Entry 7A98 (electron microscopy, 5.40 A resolution (low resolution: residue-level contacts below are approximate; hydrogen-bond / salt-bridge calls are withheld)); this record covers chains A and B of the 6 polymer chains in the assembly.

== Chain A (and B) ==
Molecule: Spike glycoprotein
Source organism: Severe acute respiratory syndrome coronavirus 2
Notes: chain B of this document is another copy of the same molecule, construct and numbering; everything in this record applies to it too
UniProt: P0DTC2 (SPIKE_SARS2); residues 1-1208 here = UniProt positions 1-1208
Sequence (1287 residues; numbered -30 to 1256; the number before each row is that of its first residue; numbers below 1 keep their minus sign (Met-30 is residue -30)):
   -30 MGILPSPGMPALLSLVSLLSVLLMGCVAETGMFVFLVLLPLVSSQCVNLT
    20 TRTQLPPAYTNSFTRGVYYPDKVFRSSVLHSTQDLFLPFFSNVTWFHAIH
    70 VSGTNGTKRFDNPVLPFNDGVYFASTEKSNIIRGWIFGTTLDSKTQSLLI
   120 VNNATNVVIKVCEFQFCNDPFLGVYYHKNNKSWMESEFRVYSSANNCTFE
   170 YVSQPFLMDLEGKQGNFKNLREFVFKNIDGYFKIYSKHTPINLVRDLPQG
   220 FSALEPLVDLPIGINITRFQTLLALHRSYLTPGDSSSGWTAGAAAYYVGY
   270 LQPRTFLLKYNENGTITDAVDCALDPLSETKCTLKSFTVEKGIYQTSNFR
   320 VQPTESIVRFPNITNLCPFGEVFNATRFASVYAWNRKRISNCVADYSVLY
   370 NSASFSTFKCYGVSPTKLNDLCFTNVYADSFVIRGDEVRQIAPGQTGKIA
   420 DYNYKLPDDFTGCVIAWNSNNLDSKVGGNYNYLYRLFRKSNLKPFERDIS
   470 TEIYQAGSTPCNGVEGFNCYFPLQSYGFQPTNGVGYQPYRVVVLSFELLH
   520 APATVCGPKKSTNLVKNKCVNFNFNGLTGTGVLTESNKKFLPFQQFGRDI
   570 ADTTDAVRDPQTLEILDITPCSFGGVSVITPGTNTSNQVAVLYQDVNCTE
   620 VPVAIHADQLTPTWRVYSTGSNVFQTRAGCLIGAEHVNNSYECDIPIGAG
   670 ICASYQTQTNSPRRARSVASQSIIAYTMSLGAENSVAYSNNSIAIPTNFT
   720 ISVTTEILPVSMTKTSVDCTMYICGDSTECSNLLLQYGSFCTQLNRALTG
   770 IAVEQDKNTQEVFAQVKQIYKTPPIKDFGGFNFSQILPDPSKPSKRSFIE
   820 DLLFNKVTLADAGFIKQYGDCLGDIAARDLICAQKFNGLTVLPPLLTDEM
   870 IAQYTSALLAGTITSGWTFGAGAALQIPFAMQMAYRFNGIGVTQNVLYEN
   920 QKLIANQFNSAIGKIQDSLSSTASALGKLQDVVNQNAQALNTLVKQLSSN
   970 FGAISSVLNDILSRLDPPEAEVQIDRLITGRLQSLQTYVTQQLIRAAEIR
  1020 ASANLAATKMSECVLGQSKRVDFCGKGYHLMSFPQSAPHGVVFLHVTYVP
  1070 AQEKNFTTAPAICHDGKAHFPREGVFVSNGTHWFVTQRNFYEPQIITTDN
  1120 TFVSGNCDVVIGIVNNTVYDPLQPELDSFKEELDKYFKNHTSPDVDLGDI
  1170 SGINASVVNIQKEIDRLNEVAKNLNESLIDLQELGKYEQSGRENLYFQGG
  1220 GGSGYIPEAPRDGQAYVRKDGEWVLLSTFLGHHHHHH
Unresolved in the structure: -30 to 13, 71-75, 618-640, 677-688, 828-851, 941-943, 1147-1256
Sequence notes: initiating methionine (-30); expression tag (-29 to 0, 1209-1256); engineered mutation Pro986 (Lys in P0DTC2), Pro987 (Val in P0DTC2)
Disulfides: Cys15-Cys136, Cys131-Cys166, Cys291-Cys301, Cys336-Cys361, Cys379-Cys432, Cys391-Cys525, Cys480-Cys488, Cys538-Cys590, Cys617-Cys649, Cys662-Cys671, Cys738-Cys760, Cys743-Cys749, Cys1032-Cys1043, Cys1082-Cys1126
Swiss-Prot annotation at these positions:
  - region: Asn280 to Cys301 (Putative superantigen), Arg403 to Asp405 (Integrin-binding motif), Asn448 to Phe456 (Immunodominant HLA epitope recognized by the CD8+), Pro681 to Ala684 (Putative superantigen), Ser816 to Tyr837 (Fusion peptide 1), Lys835 to Phe855 (Fusion peptide 2), Asp1163 to Glu1202 (Heptad repeat 2)
  - site (Cleavage): Arg685, Ser686, Arg815, Ser816
  - glycosylation: Asn17 (N-linked (GlcNAc...) (complex) asparagine), Asn61 (N-linked (GlcNAc...) (hybrid) asparagine), Asn74 (N-linked (GlcNAc...) (complex) asparagine), Asn122 (N-linked (GlcNAc...) (hybrid) asparagine), Asn149 (N-linked (GlcNAc...) (complex) asparagine), Asn165 (N-linked (GlcNAc...) (complex) asparagine), Asn234 (N-linked (GlcNAc...) (high mannose) asparagine), Asn282 (N-linked (GlcNAc...) (complex) asparagine), Thr323 (O-linked (GalNAc) threonine), Ser325 (O-linked (HexNAc...) serine), Asn331 (N-linked (GlcNAc...) (complex) asparagine), Asn343 (N-linked (GlcNAc...) (complex) asparagine), Asn603 (N-linked (GlcNAc...) (hybrid) asparagine), Asn616 (N-linked (GlcNAc...) (complex) asparagine), Asn657 (N-linked (GlcNAc...) (complex) asparagine), Thr676 (O-linked (GlcNAc...) threonine), Thr678 (O-linked (GlcNAc...) threonine), Asn709 (N-linked (GlcNAc...) (high mannose) asparagine), Asn717 (N-linked (GlcNAc...) (hybrid) asparagine), Asn801 (N-linked (GlcNAc...) (hybrid) asparagine) and 6 more in UniProt
  - natural variant: Leu5 (L5F: In strain: Iota/B.1.526), Ser13 (S13I: In strain: Epsilon/B.1.427/B.1.429), Leu18 (L18F: In strain: Beta/B.1.351, Gamma/P.1 and 1 more), Thr19 (T19I: In strain: Omicron/BQ.1.1, Omicron/XBB.1.5 and 1 more; T19R: In strain: Delta/B.1.617.2, Omicron/BA.2 and 4 more), Thr20 (T20N: In strain: Gamma/P.1), Leu24 to Ala27 (sequence variant, change not given here; In strain: Omicron/BA.2, Omicron/BA.2.12.1 and 6 more), Pro26 (P26S: In strain: Gamma/P.1), Gln52 (Q52H: In strain: Omicron/EG.5.1), Ala67 (A67V: In strain: Eta/B.1.525, Omicron/BA.1), His69 to Val70 (deletion: In strain: Alpha/B.1.1.7, Eta/B.1.525 and 5 more), Gly75 (G75V: In strain: Lambda/C.37), Thr76 (T76I: In strain: Lambda/C.37), 82 further natural variant entries in UniProt
  - mutagenesis: His69 to Val70 (Increased incorporation of cleaved spike into virions), Asn121 (N121Q: Partial loss of biliverdin affinity), Arg190 (R190K: Partial loss of biliverdin affinity), Asn234 (N234Q: Increased resistance to neutralizing antibodies), Asn331 (N331Q: Reduced viral infectivity), Asn343 (N343Q: Reduced viral infectivity), Leu452 (L452R: Increased resistance to neutralizing antibodies. Decreases HLA binding to NF9 epitope. Increased binding affinity to human ACE2), Tyr453 (Y453F: Decreased HLA binding to NF9 epitope. Increased binding affinity to human ACE2), Ala475 (A475V: Increased resistance to neutralizing antibodies), Val483 (V483A: Increased resistance to neutralizing antibodies), Glu484 (E484D: Increased replication in human TMEM106B overexpressing cells), Phe490 (F490L: Increased resistance to neutralizing antibodies and human covalescent sera neutralization), 14 further mutagenesis entries in UniProt

== Interface between chain A and chain B ==
Residue-residue contacts (101; chain A residue first):
  Asn317(A) - Asp737(B)
  Arg319(A) - Asp737(B)
  Arg357(A) - Thr167(B)
  Asn360(A) - Phe168(B)
  Pro521(A) - Pro230(B)
  Pro521(A) - Gly232(B)
  Phe559(A) - Phe43(B)
  Phe562(A) - Lys41(B)
  Gln563(A) - Lys41(B)
  Gln563(A) - Val42(B)
  Gln563(A) - Phe43(B)
  Gln564(A) - Lys41(B)
  Phe565(A) - Val42(B)
  Phe565(A) - Phe43(B)
  Gly566(A) - Phe43(B)
  Arg567(A) - Phe43(B)
  Arg567(A) - Arg44(B)
  Asp568(A) - Ser45(B)
  Asp568(A) - Ala852(B)
  Asp571(A) - Arg44(B)
  Asp571(A) - Val47(B)
  Ile587(A) - Phe855(B)
  Thr588(A) - Phe855(B)
  Pro589(A) - Phe855(B)
  Ser591(A) - Lys854(B)
  Phe592(A) - Lys854(B)
  Phe592(A) - Phe855(B)
  Gly667(A) - Pro863(B)
  Ala668(A) - Pro863(B)
  Ala668(A) - Leu864(B)
  Ala668(A) - Thr866(B)
  Gly669(A) - Leu864(B)
  Gly669(A) - Thr866(B)
  Met697(A) - Met869(B)
  Leu699(A) - Ile788(B)
  Leu699(A) - Met869(B)
  Leu699(A) - Gln872(B)
  Leu699(A) - Tyr873(B)
  Gly700(A) - Ile788(B)
  Ala701(A) - Ile788(B)
  Glu702(A) - Ile788(B)
  Asn703(A) - Ile788(B)
  Asn703(A) - Tyr789(B)
  Ser704(A) - Lys790(B)
  Val705(A) - Gln895(B)
  Tyr707(A) - Pro792(B)
  Tyr707(A) - Ile794(B)
  Tyr707(A) - Asp796(B)
  Tyr707(A) - Ile896(B)
  Tyr707(A) - Pro897(B)
  Tyr707(A) - Phe898(B)
  Ser708(A) - Pro897(B)
  Asn709(A) - Pro897(B)
  Ser711(A) - Pro897(B)
  Ile712(A) - Gln895(B)
  Ala713(A) - Leu894(B)
  Ala713(A) - Gln895(B)
  Pro715(A) - Leu894(B)
  Gln957(A) - Arg765(B)
  Thr961(A) - Gln762(B)
  Lys964(A) - Ser758(B)
  Gln965(A) - Ser758(B)
  Gln965(A) - Gln762(B)
  Ser968(A) - Gln755(B)
  Ser968(A) - Ser758(B)
  Asn969(A) - Gln755(B)
  Phe970(A) - Gln755(B)
  Phe970(A) - Tyr756(B)
  Phe970(A) - Phe759(B)
  Gly971(A) - Gln755(B)
  Arg995(A) - Asp994(B)
  Gly999(A) - Phe759(B)
  Gln1002(A) - Phe759(B)
  Gln1002(A) - Gln1005(B)
  Ser1003(A) - Phe759(B)
  Thr1006(A) - Gln762(B)
  Thr1006(A) - Gln1005(B)
  Ile1013(A) - Leu1012(B)
  Arg1039(A) - Thr1027(B)
  Arg1039(A) - Glu1031(B)
  Arg1039(A) - Arg1039(B)
  Val1040(A) - Ser1030(B)
  Val1040(A) - Glu1031(B)
  Val1040(A) - Leu1034(B)
  Asp1041(A) - Gly889(B)
  Asp1041(A) - Ser1030(B)
  Asp1041(A) - Leu1034(B)
  Gly1046(A) - Ala890(B)
  Tyr1047(A) - Trp886(B)
  Val1068(A) - Ala890(B)
  Glu1072(A) - Leu894(B)
  Asn1074(A) - Gln895(B)
  Thr1077(A) - Met900(B)
  Phe1089(A) - Tyr917(B)
  Pro1090(A) - Gln913(B)
  Arg1107(A) - Tyr904(B)
  Phe1121(A) - Asn914(B)
  Ser1123(A) - Asn914(B)
  Ser1123(A) - Glu918(B)
  Leu1145(A) - Glu1144(B)
  Leu1145(A) - Leu1145(B)
Other interface residues (no listed pair), chain A (82 interface residues in all): Thr523, Leu560, Ile569, Ala570, Asp614, Pro665, Ala706, Asn710, Thr1009, Ala1078, Pro1079, Arg1091, Val1094, Gly1124, Val1128, Ile1130
Other interface residues (no listed pair), chain B (78 interface residues in all): Asp40, Ser46, Glu224, Pro225, Asn282, Gly283, Met740, Gln787, Phe797, Thr859, Pro862, Ile882, Thr883, Gly891, Ala893, Ala899, Gln920, Val963, Gln1002, Thr1009, Gly1035, Gln1036

== Summary ==
82 residues of chain A face 78 of chain B across their interface. UniProt lists 27 mutagenesis sites on chain
A.
Chain A and chain B are both Spike glycoprotein (Severe acute respiratory syndrome coronavirus 2); the
structure, SARS-CoV-2 Spike Glycoprotein with 3 ACE2 Bound, was determined by electron microscopy together
with 7A91, 7A92, 7A94, 7A95, 7A96 and 7A97 from the same study.
